PDB entry 7LIW | electron microscopy, 2.85 A resolution | chains A and B of the 4 polymer chains in the assembly

[Chain A (and B)]
Name: ATP-citrate synthase
Organism: Homo sapiens
Notes: EC 2.3.3.8; chain B of this document is another copy of the same molecule, construct and numbering; everything in this record applies to it too
UniProt: P53396 (ACLY_HUMAN); residues 1-1101 here = UniProt positions 1-1101
Sequence (1101 residues; numbered 1 to 1101; the number before each row is that of its first residue):
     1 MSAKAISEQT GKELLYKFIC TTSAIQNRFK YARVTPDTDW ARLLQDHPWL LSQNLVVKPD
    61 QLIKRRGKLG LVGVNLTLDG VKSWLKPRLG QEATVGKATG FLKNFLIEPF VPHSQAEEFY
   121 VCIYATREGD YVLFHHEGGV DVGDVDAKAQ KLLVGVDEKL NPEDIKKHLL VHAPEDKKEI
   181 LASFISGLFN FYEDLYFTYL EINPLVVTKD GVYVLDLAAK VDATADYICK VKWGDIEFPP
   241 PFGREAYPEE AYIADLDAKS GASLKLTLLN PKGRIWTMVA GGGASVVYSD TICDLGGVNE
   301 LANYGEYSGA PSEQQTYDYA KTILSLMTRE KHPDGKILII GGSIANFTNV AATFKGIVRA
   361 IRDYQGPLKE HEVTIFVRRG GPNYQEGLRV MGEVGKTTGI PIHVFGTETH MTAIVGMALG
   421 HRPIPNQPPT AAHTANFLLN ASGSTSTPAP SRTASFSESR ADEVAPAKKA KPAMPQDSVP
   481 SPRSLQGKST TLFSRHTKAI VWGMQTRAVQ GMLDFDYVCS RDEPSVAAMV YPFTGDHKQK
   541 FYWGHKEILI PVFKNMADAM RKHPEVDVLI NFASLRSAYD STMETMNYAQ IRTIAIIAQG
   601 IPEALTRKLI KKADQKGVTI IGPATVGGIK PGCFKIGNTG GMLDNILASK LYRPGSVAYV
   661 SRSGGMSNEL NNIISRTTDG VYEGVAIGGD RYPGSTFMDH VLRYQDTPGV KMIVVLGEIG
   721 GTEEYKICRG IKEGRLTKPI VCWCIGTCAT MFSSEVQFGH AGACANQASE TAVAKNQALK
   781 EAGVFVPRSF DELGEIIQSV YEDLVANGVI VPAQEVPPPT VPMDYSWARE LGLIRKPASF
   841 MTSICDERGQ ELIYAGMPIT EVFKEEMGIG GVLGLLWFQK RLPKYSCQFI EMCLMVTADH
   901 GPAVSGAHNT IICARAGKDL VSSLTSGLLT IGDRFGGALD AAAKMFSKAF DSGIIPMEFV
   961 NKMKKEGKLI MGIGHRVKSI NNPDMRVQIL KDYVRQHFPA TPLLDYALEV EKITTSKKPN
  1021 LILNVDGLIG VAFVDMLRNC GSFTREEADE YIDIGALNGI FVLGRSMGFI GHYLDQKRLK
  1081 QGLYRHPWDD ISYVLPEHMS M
Disordered / not traced: 1-820, 1100-1101 (chain B: 1, 140-148, 432-486, 1100-1101)
Sequence notes: engineered mutation Gln599 (Glu in P53396)
Curated features (UniProtKB/Swiss-Prot):
  - active site: His760 (Tele-phosphohistidine intermediate)
  - binding site (ATP): Lys58, Arg66, Gly67, Pro109, Val111, Glu118, Asp216
  - binding site (Mg(2+)): Asp257, Ser260, Ala262
  - binding site (citrate): Gly309, Asn346, Thr348, Tyr364, Arg379
  - binding site (CoA): Leu779 to Ser789
  - modified residue: Tyr131 (Phosphotyrosine), Ser263 (Phosphoserine), Thr447 (Phosphothreonine), Ser451 (Phosphoserine), Ser455 (Phosphoserine), Ser459 (Phosphoserine), Ser481 (Phosphoserine), Lys540 (N6-acetyllysine), Lys546 (N6-acetyllysine), Lys554 (N6-acetyllysine), Thr639 (Phosphothreonine), Ser663 (Phosphoserine), Tyr682 (Phosphotyrosine), Ser839 (Phosphoserine), Lys948 (N6-acetyllysine), Lys968 (N6-acetyllysine), Lys978 (N6-acetyllysine), Lys1077 (N6-acetyllysine), Ser1100 (Phosphoserine)
  - cross-link (Glycyl lysine isopeptide (Lys-Gly)): Lys540 (interchain with G-Cter in ubiquitin), Lys546 (interchain with G-Cter in ubiquitin), Lys554 (interchain with G-Cter in ubiquitin)
  - mutagenesis: Lys540 (K540R/Q: Decreased acetylation and increased de novo lipid synthesis; when associated with R,Q-546 and R,Q-554. Abolished ubiquitination by the BCR(KLHL25)complex; when associated with R-546 and R-554), Lys546 (K546R/Q: Decreased acetylation and increased de novo lipid synthesis; when associated with R,Q-540 and R,Q-554. Abolished ubiquitination by the BCR(KLHL25) complex ...), Lys554 (K554R/Q: Decreased acetylation and increased de novo lipid synthesis; when associated with R,Q-540 and R,Q-546. Abolished ubiquitination by the BCR(KLHL25) complex ...), His760 (H760A: Reduced enzyme activity)

[How chain A and chain B interact]
Contacting residue pairs (85):
  Tyr825(A) - Asp1089(B)  hydrogen bond
  Arg829(A) - Asp1089(B)  salt bridge
  Lys836(A) - Asp1090(B)  salt bridge
  Pro837(A) - Asp1090(B)
  Ala838(A) - Asp1090(B)
  Ala838(A) - Ser1092(B)
  Ser839(A) - Asp1090(B)  hydrogen bond
  Phe840(A) - His1086(B)
  Phe840(A) - Asp1090(B)  hydrogen bond (backbone-backbone)
  Phe840(A) - Ile1091(B)
  Phe840(A) - Ser1092(B)  hydrogen bond (backbone-backbone)
  Met841(A) - Ser1092(B)
  Thr842(A) - Ile1091(B)
  Thr842(A) - Ser1092(B)  hydrogen bond (backbone-backbone)
  Thr842(A) - Tyr1093(B)
  Thr842(A) - Val1094(B)  hydrogen bond (backbone-backbone)
  Ser843(A) - Val1094(B)
  Ser843(A) - Leu1095(B)
  Ser843(A) - Pro1096(B)
  Cys845(A) - Tyr1093(B)
  Cys845(A) - Leu1095(B)
  Asp846(A) - Tyr1093(B)
  Asp846(A) - Leu1095(B)
  Glu847(A) - Arg1085(B)  salt bridge
  Glu847(A) - Trp1088(B)  hydrogen bond
  Glu847(A) - Tyr1093(B)
  Arg848(A) - Trp1088(B)
  Arg848(A) - Tyr1093(B)
  Ile853(A) - Leu1095(B)  hydrophobic
  Ala855(A) - Leu1095(B)
  Ala855(A) - Pro1096(B)
  Ala855(A) - Met1099(B)
  Gly856(A) - Leu1095(B)
  Gly856(A) - Pro1096(B)
  Gly856(A) - Glu1097(B)
  Gly856(A) - His1098(B)
  Glu861(A) - His1098(B)  salt bridge
  Leu875(A) - Met1099(B)
  Gln879(A) - Pro1096(B)
  Gln879(A) - Met1099(B)
  Lys918(A) - Asp919(B)  salt bridge
  Asp919(A) - Lys918(B)  salt bridge
  Ser922(A) - Ser922(B)
  Leu929(A) - Leu929(B)  hydrophobic
  Lys1080(A) - Asp536(B)
  Arg1085(A) - Glu847(B)  salt bridge
  His1086(A) - Phe840(B)
  Trp1088(A) - Glu847(B)  hydrogen bond
  Trp1088(A) - Arg848(B)
  Asp1089(A) - Tyr825(B)  hydrogen bond
  Asp1089(A) - Arg829(B)  salt bridge
  Asp1090(A) - Ala838(B)
  Asp1090(A) - Ser839(B)  hydrogen bond
  Asp1090(A) - Phe840(B)  hydrogen bond (backbone-backbone)
  Ile1091(A) - Phe840(B)
  Ile1091(A) - Thr842(B)
  Ser1092(A) - Ala838(B)
  Ser1092(A) - Phe840(B)  hydrogen bond (backbone-backbone)
  Ser1092(A) - Met841(B)
  Ser1092(A) - Thr842(B)  hydrogen bond (backbone-backbone)
  Tyr1093(A) - Thr842(B)
  Tyr1093(A) - Cys845(B)
  Tyr1093(A) - Asp846(B)
  Tyr1093(A) - Glu847(B)  hydrogen bond
  Tyr1093(A) - Arg848(B)
  Val1094(A) - Met841(B)  hydrophobic
  Val1094(A) - Thr842(B)  hydrogen bond (backbone-backbone)
  Val1094(A) - Ser843(B)
  Leu1095(A) - Thr842(B)
  Leu1095(A) - Ser843(B)
  Leu1095(A) - Cys845(B)
  Leu1095(A) - Asp846(B)
  Leu1095(A) - Ile853(B)  hydrophobic
  Leu1095(A) - Ala855(B)
  Leu1095(A) - Gly856(B)
  Pro1096(A) - Ser843(B)
  Pro1096(A) - Ala855(B)
  Pro1096(A) - Gly856(B)
  Pro1096(A) - Gln879(B)
  Glu1097(A) - Gly856(B)
  His1098(A) - Gly856(B)
  His1098(A) - Glu861(B)  salt bridge
  Met1099(A) - Ala855(B)
  Met1099(A) - Leu875(B)
  Met1099(A) - Gln879(B)
Also at the interface, not in a pair above, chain A (44 interface residues in all): Ile844, Met857, Pro858, Lys880, Arg881
Also at the interface, not in a pair above, chain B (43 interface residues in all): His537, Pro837, Ile844, Met857, Lys880, Arg881

[Overview]
44 residues of chain A face 43 of chain B across their interface, with 15 hydrogen bonds and 9 salt bridges.
Polar contacts include Arg829(A)-Asp1089(B), Lys836(A)-Asp1090(B) and Glu847(A)-Arg1085(B).
Chain A and chain B are both ATP-citrate synthase (Homo sapiens); the structure, Local refinement of human ATP
citrate lyase E599Q mutant ASH domain, was determined by electron microscopy together with 7LJ9 and 7LLA from
the same study.
